Entry 6S8E (electron microscopy, 3.10 A resolution); this record covers chains B and U of the 35 polymer chains in the assembly.

== Chain B ==
Protein: CRISPR-associated protein, Cmr5 family
Source organism: Sulfolobus islandicus REY15A
UniProtKB: F0NDX5 (F0NDX5_SULIR); residue numbers follow UniProt; this construct covers 1-155
Chain sequence (155 residues; each row starts with the number of its first residue):
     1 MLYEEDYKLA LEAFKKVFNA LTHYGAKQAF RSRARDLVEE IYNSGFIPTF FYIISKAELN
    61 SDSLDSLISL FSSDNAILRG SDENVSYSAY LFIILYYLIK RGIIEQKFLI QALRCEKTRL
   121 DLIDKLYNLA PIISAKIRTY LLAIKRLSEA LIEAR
Unresolved in the structure: 1

== Chain U ==
Molecule: Non-cognate target RNA
Sequence (50 nucleotides; row label = number of the first residue in the row):
     1 UGUUAAGUCU GGUUUCCCUC CAGGGUAUCU AAGCUUUGAA CUUUCAAUAA
Unresolved in the structure: 1, 46-50

== Interface between chain B and chain U ==
Pairs across the interface (17; chain B residue first):
  Arg-31(B) / U28(U)  salt bridge to the phosphate
  Ser-32(B) / A27(U)  hydrogen bond to the phosphate
  Arg-33(B) / U26(U)  salt bridge to the phosphate
  Arg-35(B) / U28(U)  salt bridge to the phosphate
  Arg-35(B) / C29(U)  salt bridge to the phosphate
  Asp-36(B) / C29(U)  hydrogen bond to the base
  Glu-39(B) / C29(U)  base contact
  Tyr-52(B) / G25(U)  phosphate contact
  Lys-56(B) / G24(U)  salt bridge to the phosphate
  Lys-56(B) / G25(U)  salt bridge to the phosphate
  Tyr-87(B) / G25(U)  hydrogen bond to the phosphate
  Lys-145(B) / C29(U)  hydrogen bond to the sugar
  Lys-145(B) / U30(U)  salt bridge to the phosphate
  Glu-149(B) / C29(U)  sugar contact
  Ala-154(B) / U28(U)  phosphate contact
  Arg-155(B) / U26(U)  hydrogen bond to the phosphate
  Arg-155(B) / A27(U)  salt bridge to the phosphate
Interface residues without a listed pair, chain B (16 interface residues in all): Gln-28, Ala-29, Glu-83

== Overview ==
The interface between chain B and chain U involves 16 residues on one side and 7 on the other; the contacts
include 5 hydrogen bonds and 8 salt bridges. Polar contacts include Asp-36(B)/C29(U), Lys-145(B)/C29(U) and
Ser-32(B)/A27(U).
Chain B is CRISPR-associated protein, Cmr5 family (Sulfolobus islandicus REY15A) and chain U is Non-cognate
target RNA; the structure, Cryo-EM structure of the type III-B Cmr-beta complex bound to non-cognate target
RNA, was determined by electron microscopy, deposited together with 6S6B, 6S8B, 6S91, 6SH8, 6SHB and 6SIC.
